PDB entry 5TPU | X-ray diffraction, 2.00 A resolution | chains A and B

[Chain A (and B)]
Name: Putative uncharacterized protein
Organism: Campylobacter jejuni
Notes: chain B of this document is another copy of the same molecule, construct and numbering; everything in this record applies to it too
UniProt: Q9ALS4 (Q9ALS4_CAMJU); residues 1-135 here = UniProt positions 1-135
Chain sequence (139 residues; row label = number of the first residue in the row; numbers below 1 keep their minus sign (Gly-3 is residue -3)):
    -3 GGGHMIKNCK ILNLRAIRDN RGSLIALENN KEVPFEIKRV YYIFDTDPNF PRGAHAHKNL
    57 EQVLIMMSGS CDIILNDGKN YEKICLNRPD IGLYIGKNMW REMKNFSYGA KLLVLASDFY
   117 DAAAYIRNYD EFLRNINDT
Unresolved in the structure: -3 to -1, 133-135 (chain B: -3 to 1, 132-135)
Construct notes: expression tag (-3 to 0); engineered mutation Ala118 (Glu in Q9ALS4), Ala119 (Lys in Q9ALS4), Ala120 (Glu in Q9ALS4)
Residues lining bound ligands:
  - thymidine-5'-diphosphate (TYD), molecule 1: Ile13, Arg17, Leu20, Ala22
  - thymidine-5'-diphosphate (TYD), molecule 2: Arg35, Tyr37, Arg48, Tyr116, Tyr121, Arg123
Reported in the primary citation:
  - catalytic residues: Tyr37, His51 (proposed by the authors, not directly observed)
  - binding site for thymidine-5'-diphosphate: Arg17, Arg35, Arg48, Tyr121, Arg123
  - mutagenesis - E118A/K119A/E120A: decreased catalytic activity

[Interface between chain A and chain B]
Pairs across the interface - 78 pairs, chain A then chain B:
  Leu10(A) - Tyr38(B)
  Asn16(A) - Phe46(B)
  Arg17(A) - Asp41(B)
  Arg17(A) - Thr42(B)
  Arg17(A) - Phe46(B)
  Arg17(A) - Pro47(B)
  Arg17(A) - Arg48(B)
  Arg17(A) - Gly49(B)
  Gly18(A) - Phe40(B)
  Gly18(A) - Asp41(B)
  Ser19(A) - Tyr38(B)
  Ser19(A) - Ile39(B)
  Ser19(A) - Phe40(B)  hydrogen bond (backbone-backbone)
  Ser19(A) - Asp41(B)  hydrogen bond
  Leu20(A) - Tyr38(B)
  Leu20(A) - Ile39(B)  hydrophobic
  Ile21(A) - Tyr37(B)
  Ile21(A) - Tyr38(B)  hydrogen bond (backbone-backbone)
  Ala22(A) - Val36(B)
  Ala22(A) - Tyr37(B)  hydrophobic
  Leu23(A) - Arg35(B)
  Leu23(A) - Val36(B)  hydrogen bond (backbone-backbone)
  Leu23(A) - Tyr38(B)  hydrophobic
  Glu24(A) - Lys34(B)
  Glu24(A) - Arg35(B)
  Glu24(A) - Phe115(B)
  Glu24(A) - Tyr116(B)  hydrogen bond (side chain-backbone)
  Asn25(A) - Ile33(B)
  Asn25(A) - Lys34(B)  hydrogen bond (backbone-backbone)
  Asn25(A) - Phe115(B)
  Ile33(A) - Asn25(B)  hydrogen bond (backbone-side chain)
  Ile33(A) - Ile33(B)
  Lys34(A) - Glu24(B)
  Lys34(A) - Asn25(B)  hydrogen bond (backbone-backbone)
  Arg35(A) - Leu23(B)
  Arg35(A) - Glu24(B)  salt bridge
  Val36(A) - Ala22(B)
  Val36(A) - Leu23(B)  hydrogen bond (backbone-backbone)
  Val36(A) - Val36(B)  hydrophobic
  Tyr37(A) - Leu20(B)  hydrophobic
  Tyr37(A) - Ile21(B)
  Tyr37(A) - Ala22(B)  hydrophobic
  Tyr38(A) - Leu10(B)
  Tyr38(A) - Ser19(B)
  Tyr38(A) - Leu20(B)
  Tyr38(A) - Ile21(B)  hydrogen bond (backbone-backbone)
  Tyr38(A) - Leu23(B)  hydrophobic
  Tyr38(A) - Ile61(B)
  Tyr38(A) - Pro85(B)  hydrogen bond (side chain-backbone)
  Ile39(A) - Ser19(B)
  Ile39(A) - Leu20(B)  hydrophobic
  Phe40(A) - Arg14(B)
  Phe40(A) - Gly18(B)
  Phe40(A) - Ser19(B)  hydrogen bond (backbone-backbone)
  Phe40(A) - Ile21(B)  hydrophobic
  Phe40(A) - Pro85(B)  hydrophobic
  Asp41(A) - Arg14(B)  salt bridge
  Asp41(A) - Arg17(B)
  Asp41(A) - Gly18(B)
  Asp41(A) - Ser19(B)
  Thr42(A) - Arg17(B)
  Phe46(A) - Asn16(B)
  Phe46(A) - Arg17(B)
  Pro47(A) - Arg17(B)
  Arg48(A) - Arg17(B)
  Gly49(A) - Arg17(B)
  Ile61(A) - Tyr38(B)
  Met63(A) - Tyr38(B)  hydrophobic
  Met63(A) - Met63(B)  hydrophobic
  Met63(A) - Lys107(B)
  Ser64(A) - Lys107(B)
  Pro85(A) - Tyr38(B)  hydrogen bond (backbone-side chain)
  Pro85(A) - Phe40(B)  hydrophobic
  Lys107(A) - Met63(B)
  Leu109(A) - Leu109(B)  hydrophobic
  Phe115(A) - Glu24(B)
  Phe115(A) - Asn25(B)
  Tyr116(A) - Glu24(B)  hydrogen bond (backbone-side chain)
Other interface residues (no listed pair), chain A (35 interface residues in all): Asp43, Leu111
Other interface residues (no listed pair), chain B (36 interface residues in all): Asp43, Ser64, Leu111

[Summary]
Chain A and chain B form an interface of 35 and 36 residues respectively; the contacts include 14 hydrogen
bonds and 2 salt bridges. Among the polar pairs are Arg35(A)-Glu24(B), Asp41(A)-Arg14(B) and
Ser19(A)-Asp41(B). Ligands of chain A: thymidine-5'-diphosphate. The paper reports catalytic residues Tyr37(A)
and His51(A); E118A/K119A/E120A of chain A reduce catalytic activity.
Both chains are Putative uncharacterized protein (Campylobacter jejuni). Entry 5TPU (x-ray structure of the
WlaRB TDP-quinovose 3,4-ketoisomerase from campylobacter jejuni) was determined by X-ray diffraction together
with 5TPV from the same study.
